1E8O - chains D and E of the 5 polymer chains in the assembly; structure by X-ray diffraction, 3.20 A resolution.

[Chain D]
Molecule: Signal recognition particle 14 kDa protein
Organism: Homo sapiens
Notes: fragment: truncated after k107
UniProtKB: P37108 (SR14_HUMAN); numbering as in UniProt (aligned over 2-107)
Amino-acid sequence (106 residues; each row starts with the number of its first residue):
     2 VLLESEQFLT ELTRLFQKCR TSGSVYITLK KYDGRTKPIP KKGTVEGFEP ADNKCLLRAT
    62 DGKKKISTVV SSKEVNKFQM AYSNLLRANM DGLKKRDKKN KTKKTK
Unresolved in the structure: 36-53, 96-107
Curated features (UniProtKB/Swiss-Prot):
  - modified residue: Tyr-27 (Phosphotyrosine)
What the authors report for this chain:
  - binding site for 7sl RNA (chain E): Val-2, Arg-59, Lys-64, Lys-66

[Chain E]
Molecule: 7sl RNA
Notes: fragment: alu rna 5' domain
Sequence (50 nucleotides; numbered 99 to 148; the number before each row is that of its first residue):
    99 GGGCCGGGCG CGGUGGCGCG CGCCUGUAGU CCCAGCUACU CGGGAGGCUC
Sequence notes: cloning artifact (99-100, 148); engineered mutation C119 (U in X01037)
Modified / non-standard residues: GDP (guanosine-5'-diphosphate) at position 99

[How chain D and chain E interact]
Pairs across the interface - 21 pairs, chain D then chain E:
  Val-2(D) with U128(E), phosphate contact; C129(E), hydrogen bond to the phosphate
  Ser-23(D) with G120(E), phosphate contact; C121(E), hydrogen bond to the phosphate
  Gly-24(D) with C121(E), hydrogen bond to the phosphate
  Ser-25(D) with C122(E), hydrogen bond to the phosphate
  Tyr-27(D) with C122(E), phosphate contact; U123(E), hydrogen bond to the phosphate
  Lys-31(D) with U125(E), salt bridge to the phosphate; A126(E), salt bridge to the phosphate
  Tyr-33(D) with A126(E), sugar contact
  Leu-57(D) with A126(E), sugar contact; G127(E), phosphate contact
  Arg-59(D) with U125(E), salt bridge to the phosphate; A126(E), salt bridge to the phosphate; G127(E), salt bridge to the phosphate
  Lys-64(D) with C119(E), salt bridge to the phosphate
  Lys-66(D) with G124(E), hydrogen bond to the base; U125(E), hydrogen bond to the base; U128(E), salt bridge to the phosphate; C129(E), phosphate contact
Other interface residues (no listed pair), chain E (12 interface residues in all): G104

[Overview]
11 residues of chain D and 12 residues of chain E are in contact; the contacts include 7 hydrogen bonds and 7
salt bridges. Among the polar pairs are Lys-66(D)/G124(E), Lys-66(D)/U125(E) and Val-2(D)/C129(E). The paper
reports a binding site for 7sl RNA (chain E) at Val-2(D), Arg-59(D) and Lys-64(D) among others.
Chain D is Signal recognition particle 14 kDa protein (Homo sapiens) and chain E is 7sl RNA; the structure,
Core of the Alu domain of the mammalian SRP, was determined by X-ray diffraction (same publication as 1E8S).
